PDB entry 6VIU | X-ray diffraction, 2.33 A resolution | chains A and B of the 3 polymer chains in the assembly

== Chain A ==
Name: MHC class I antigen
Source organism: Homo sapiens
UniProt: F4NBQ8 (F4NBQ8_HUMAN); residues 1-276 here correspond to UniProt positions 25-300 (UniProt number = residue number + 24)
Amino-acid sequence (276 residues; numbered 1 to 276; the number before each row is that of its first residue):
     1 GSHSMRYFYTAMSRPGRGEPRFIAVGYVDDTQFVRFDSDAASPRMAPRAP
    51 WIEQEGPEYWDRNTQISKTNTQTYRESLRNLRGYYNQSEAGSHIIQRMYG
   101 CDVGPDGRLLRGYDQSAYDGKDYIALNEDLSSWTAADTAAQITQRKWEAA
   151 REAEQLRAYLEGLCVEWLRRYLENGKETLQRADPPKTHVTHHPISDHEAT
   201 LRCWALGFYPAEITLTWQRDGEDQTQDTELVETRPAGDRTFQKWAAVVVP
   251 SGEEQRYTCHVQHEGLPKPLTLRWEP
Cystine bridges: Cys-101/Cys-164, Cys-203/Cys-259

== Chain B ==
Name: Beta-2-microglobulin
Source organism: Homo sapiens
UniProt: P61769 (B2MG_HUMAN); residues 1-99 here correspond to UniProt positions 21-119 (UniProt number = residue number + 20)
Amino-acid sequence (100 residues; numbered 0 to 99; the number before each row is that of its first residue; numbering starts at 0):
     0 MIQRTPKIQVYSRHPAENGKSNFLNCYVSGFHPSDIEVDLLKNGERIEKV
    50 EHSDLSFSKDWSFYLLYYTEFTPTEKDEYACRVNHVTLSQPKIVKWDRDM
Not modelled in the structure: 99
Sequence notes: initiating methionine (0)
Cystine bridges: Cys-25/Cys-80
Swiss-Prot annotation at these positions:
  - modified residue: Gln-2 (Pyrrolidone carboxylic acid)
  - glycosylation: Ile-1 (N-linked (Glc) (glycation) isoleucine), Lys-19 (N-linked (Glc) (glycation) lysine), Lys-41 (N-linked (Glc) (glycation) lysine), Lys-48 (N-linked (Glc) (glycation) lysine), Lys-58 (N-linked (Glc) (glycation) lysine), Lys-91 (N-linked (Glc) (glycation) lysine), Lys-94 (N-linked (Glc) (glycation) lysine)

== Interface between chain A and chain B ==
Contacting residue pairs (50):
  Phe-8(A) with Ser-55(B); Phe-56(B), hydrophobic
  Tyr-9(A) with Phe-56(B)
  Thr-10(A) with Phe-56(B); Phe-62(B)
  Met-12(A) with Ser-33(B), hydrogen bond
  Tyr-27(A) with Ser-55(B); Tyr-63(B), hydrogen bond
  Gln-32(A) with Asp-53(B), hydrogen bond
  Arg-35(A) with Asp-53(B), salt bridge
  Arg-48(A) with Asp-53(B), salt bridge
  His-93(A) with Met-0(B)
  Ile-94(A) with Pro-32(B), hydrophobic
  Gln-96(A) with His-31(B), hydrogen bond; Phe-56(B); Trp-60(B), hydrogen bond (side chain-backbone); Phe-62(B)
  Arg-97(A) with Phe-56(B)
  Gln-115(A) with Trp-60(B)
  Ser-116(A) with Trp-60(B)
  Ala-117(A) with Trp-60(B)
  Asp-119(A) with Met-0(B); His-31(B)
  Gly-120(A) with Arg-3(B), hydrogen bond (backbone-side chain); His-31(B); Trp-60(B)
  Lys-121(A) with Ile-1(B)
  Asp-122(A) with Trp-60(B), hydrogen bond
  His-192(A) with Asp-98(B), salt bridge
  Trp-204(A) with Asp-98(B)
  Val-231(A) with Gln-8(B)
  Glu-232(A) with Lys-6(B), salt bridge; Gln-8(B), hydrogen bond (backbone-side chain); Tyr-26(B), hydrogen bond; Ser-28(B), hydrogen bond
  Thr-233(A) with Tyr-26(B)
  Arg-234(A) with Gln-8(B), hydrogen bond; Tyr-10(B); Tyr-26(B)
  Pro-235(A) with Tyr-10(B), hydrogen bond (backbone-side chain); Asn-24(B); Tyr-26(B)
  Ala-236(A) with Arg-12(B), hydrogen bond (backbone-side chain); Asn-24(B), hydrogen bond (backbone-side chain)
  Gly-237(A) with Arg-12(B), hydrogen bond (backbone-side chain); Leu-65(B)
  Asp-238(A) with Arg-12(B)
  Gln-242(A) with Tyr-10(B); Ser-11(B), hydrogen bond (side chain-backbone); Arg-12(B), hydrogen bond (side chain-backbone)
Interface residues without a listed pair, chain A (34 interface residues in all): Arg-17, Ile-23, Val-25, Met-98
Interface residues without a listed pair, chain B (25 interface residues in all): His-13, Asp-34, Leu-54

== Overview ==
The interface between chain A and chain B involves 34 residues on one side and 25 on the other, with 17
hydrogen bonds and 4 salt bridges. Among the polar pairs are Arg-35(A)/Asp-53(B), Arg-48(A)/Asp-53(B) and
His-192(A)/Asp-98(B).
Here chain A is MHC class I antigen and chain B is Beta-2-microglobulin, both from Homo sapiens. Entry 6VIU
(HLA-B*15:02 complexed with a synthetic peptide) was determined by X-ray diffraction.
